PDB entry 3MFE | X-ray diffraction, 2.60 A resolution | chains G and 2 of the 28 polymer chains in the assembly

# Chain G
Protein: Proteasome subunit beta
From: Mycobacterium tuberculosis
Notes: EC 3.4.25.1
Reference sequence: O33245 (PSB_MYCTU); residues 301-534 here correspond to UniProt positions 58-291 (UniProt number = residue number - 243)
Amino-acid sequence (240 residues; each row starts with the number of its first residue):
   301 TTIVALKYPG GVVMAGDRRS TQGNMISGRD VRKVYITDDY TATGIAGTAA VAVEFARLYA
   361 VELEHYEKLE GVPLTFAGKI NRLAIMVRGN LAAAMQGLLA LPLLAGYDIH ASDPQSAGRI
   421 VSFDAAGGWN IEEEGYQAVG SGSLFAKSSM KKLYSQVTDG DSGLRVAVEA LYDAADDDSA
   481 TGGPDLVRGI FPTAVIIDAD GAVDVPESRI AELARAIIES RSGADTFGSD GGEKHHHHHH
Not modelled in the structure: 523-540
Construct notes: expression tag (535-540)
What the authors report for this chain:
  - catalytic residues: Thr301 (citing earlier work)

# Chain 2
Protein: Proteasome subunit beta
From: Mycobacterium tuberculosis
Notes: EC 3.4.25.1
Reference sequence: O33245 (PSB_MYCTU); residues 302-534 here correspond to UniProt positions 59-291 (UniProt number = residue number - 243)
Amino-acid sequence (240 residues; each row starts with the number of its first residue):
   301 XTIVALKYPG GVVMAGDRRS TQGNMISGRD VRKVYITDDY TATGIAGTAA VAVEFARLYA
   361 VELEHYEKLE GVPLTFAGKI NRLAIMVRGN LAAAMQGLLA LPLLAGYDIH ASDPQSAGRI
   421 VSFDAAGGWN IEEEGYQAVG SGSLFAKSSM KKLYSQVTDG DSGLRVAVEA LYDAADDDSA
   481 TGGPDLVRGI FPTAVIIDAD GAVDVPESRI AELARAIIES RSGADTFGSD GGEKHHHHHH
Not modelled in the structure: 523-540
Modified positions: OZT ((4S,5R)-5-methyl-2-oxo-1,3-oxazolidine-4-carboxylic acid) at position 301
Construct notes: amidation (301); expression tag (535-540)

# Interface between chain G and chain 2
Contacting residue pairs (16; chain G residue first):
  Phe445(G) with Leu444(2), hydrophobic; Ser448(2)
  Ser448(G) with Phe445(2); Ser448(2)
  Ser449(G) with Lys452(2)
  Lys451(G) with Asp473(2), salt bridge; Asp476(2), salt bridge; Asp477(2), salt bridge
  Lys452(G) with Ser449(2); Asp473(2), salt bridge; Arg521(2)
  Asp473(G) with Lys451(2), salt bridge; Lys452(2), salt bridge
  Asp476(G) with Lys451(2), salt bridge
  Asp477(G) with Lys451(2), salt bridge
  Arg521(G) with Lys452(2)
Interface residues without a listed pair, chain G (12 interface residues in all): Leu444, Leu453, Glu469
Interface residues without a listed pair, chain 2 (12 interface residues in all): Leu453, Glu469

# Overview
Chain G and chain 2 each contribute 12 residues to their interface, with 8 salt bridges. Polar pairs include
Lys451(G)-Asp473(2), Lys451(G)-Asp476(2) and Lys451(G)-Asp477(2). The paper reports the catalytic residue
Thr301(G).
Here chain G is Proteasome subunit beta and chain 2 is Proteasome subunit beta, both from Mycobacterium
tuberculosis. Entry 3MFE (Crystal Structure of Mycobacterium Tuberculosis Proteasome open-gate mutant with H0
movement) was determined by X-ray diffraction together with 3MI0 and 3MKA from the same study.
